PDB entry 4PR8 | X-ray diffraction, 1.16 A resolution | chain A

== Chain A ==
Name: Uricase
Organism: Aspergillus flavus
Notes: EC 1.7.3.3
UniProt: Q00511 (URIC_ASPFL); residues 1-295 here correspond to UniProt positions 2-296 (UniProt number = residue number + 1)
Chain sequence (302 residues; each row starts with the number of its first residue; numbering starts at 0):
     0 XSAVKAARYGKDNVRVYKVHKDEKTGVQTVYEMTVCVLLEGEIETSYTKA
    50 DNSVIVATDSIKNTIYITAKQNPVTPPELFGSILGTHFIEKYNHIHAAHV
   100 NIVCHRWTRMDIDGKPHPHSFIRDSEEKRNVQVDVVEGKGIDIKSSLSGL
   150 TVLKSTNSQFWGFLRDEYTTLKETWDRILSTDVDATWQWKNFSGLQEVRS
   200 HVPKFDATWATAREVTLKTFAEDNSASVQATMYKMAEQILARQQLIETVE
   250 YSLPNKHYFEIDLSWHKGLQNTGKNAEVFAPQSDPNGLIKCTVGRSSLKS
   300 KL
Disordered / not traced: 296-301
Modified residues: ACE (acetyl group) at position 0
Differences from the reference sequence: acetylation (0); expression tag (296-301)
Metal / ion sites: Na+: Ile88, Tyr91, Asn92, Ile94, Glu136
Ligand contacts: uric acid (URC): Tyr8, Lys10, Ile54, Ala56, Thr57, Asp58, Phe159, Leu170, Arg176, Ser226, Val227, Gln228, Asn254, Ile288
UniProt features mapped onto this chain:
  - active site (Charge relay system): Lys10, Thr57, His256
  - binding site (5-hydroxyisourate): Thr57, Asp58, Phe159, Arg176, Val227, Gln228, Asn254
  - binding site (O2): Thr57, Asn254
  - binding site (urate): Thr57, Asp58, Phe159, Arg176, Val227, Gln228, Asn254
  - modified residue: Ser1 (N-acetylserine)

== Summary ==
Chain A binds uric acid. Ile88, Tyr91, Asn92, Ile94 and Glu136 form the Na+ site. UniProt lists 3 active-site
residues, 7 residues binding 5-hydroxyisourate, O2-binding residues Thr57 and Asn254 and 7 urate-binding
residues.
Chain A is Uricase (Aspergillus flavus); the structure, URATE OXIDASE AZIDE URIC ACID TERNARY complex, was
determined by X-ray diffraction, deposited together with 4OQC, 4POE and 4PUV.
